Entry 1E0F (X-ray diffraction, 3.10 A resolution); this record covers chains C and E of the 9 polymer chains in the assembly.

# Chain C
Protein: Thrombin
Organism: Homo sapiens
Reference sequence: P00734 (THRB_HUMAN); residues 1-14 here correspond to UniProt positions 336-349 (UniProt number = residue number + 335)
Amino-acid sequence (36 residues; each row starts with the number of its first residue; a row labelled like 14A-14M holds insertion residues (14A, then the next letters in order)):
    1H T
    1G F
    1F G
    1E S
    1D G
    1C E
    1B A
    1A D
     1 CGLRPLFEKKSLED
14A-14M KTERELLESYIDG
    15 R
Not modelled in the structure: 1H
Swiss-Prot annotation at these positions:
  - site: Arg15 (Cleavage)

# Chain E
Protein: Thrombin
Organism: Homo sapiens
Notes: EC 3.4.21.5; fragment: no
Reference sequence: P00734 (THRB_HUMAN); the construct lacks a stretch of the UniProt sequence and is renumbered around it, so the offset changes along the chain: 16-36 = UniProt 364-384; 37-60 = UniProt 386-409; 61-77 = UniProt 419-435; 78-97 = UniProt 437-456; 7 more segments
Amino-acid sequence (259 residues; each row starts with the number of its first residue; note: 1 number in that range is skipped by the numbering (no residue carries it; nothing is unmodelled there); a row labelled like 60A-60I holds insertion residues (60A, then the next letters in order)):
    16 IVEGSDAEIGMSPWQVMLFRK
   36I S
    37 PQELLCGASLISDRWVLTAAHCLL
60A-60I YPPWDKNFI
    61 ENDLLVRIGKHSRTRYE
   77A R
    78 NIEKISMLEKIYIHPRYNWR
   97A E
    98 NLDRDIALMKLKKPVAFSDYIHPVCLPDRETA
129A-129C ASL
   130 LQAGYKGRVTGWGNLKETWT
149A-149E ANVGK
   150 GQPSVLQVVNLPIVERPVCKDSTRIRITDNMFCAG
  184A Y
   185 KP
186A-186D DEGK
   187 RGDACEGDSGGPFVMKSP
204A-204B FN
   205 NRWYQMGIVSWGE
   219 GCD
  221A R
   222 DGKYGFYTHVFRLKKWIQKVIDQFGE
Not modelled in the structure: 245-247
Sequence notes: conflict Ile60I (Thr418 in P00734)
Swiss-Prot annotation at these positions:
  - region: Ala183 to Val200 (High affinity receptor-binding region which is also known as the TP508 peptide)
  - active site (Charge relay system): His57, Asp102, Ser195
  - glycosylation: Asn60G (N-linked (GlcNAc...) (complex) asparagine)
Cystine bridges: Cys42-Cys58, Cys168-Cys182, Cys191-Cys220
What the authors report for this chain:
  - post-translational modification sites: Asn60G
  - mutagenesis - R73E, K236E: unchanged binding to Haemadin
  - mutagenesis - R233E, K240E: decreased binding to Haemadin

# Chain C / chain E interface
Pairs across the interface (10):
  Arg14D(C) - Glu23(E)  salt bridge
  Arg14D(C) - Ile24(E)  hydrogen bond (side chain-backbone)
  Leu14G(C) - Ile24(E)  hydrophobic
  Leu14G(C) - Tyr117(E)
  Glu14H(C) - Ile24(E)
  Ile14K(C) - Ile24(E)
  Ile14K(C) - His71(E)
  Ile14K(C) - Ile79(E)  hydrophobic
  Asp14L(C) - Arg75(E)
  Gly14M(C) - Arg75(E)
Also at the interface, not in a pair above, chain E (7 interface residues in all): Glu77

# Overview
6 residues of chain C face 7 of chain E across their interface, with 1 hydrogen bond and 1 salt bridge. Among
the polar pairs are Arg14D(C)-Glu23(E) and Arg14D(C)-Ile24(E). From the paper: R233E and K240E of chain E
reduce binding to Haemadin; a modification site at Asn60G(E); 4 substitutions were tested in all.
Here chain C is Thrombin and chain E is Thrombin, both from Homo sapiens. Entry 1E0F (Crystal structure of the
human alpha-thrombin-haemadin complex: an exosite II-binding inhibitor) was determined by X-ray diffraction.
